Entry 3NG6 (X-ray diffraction, 2.20 A resolution); this record covers chains A and C of the 4 polymer chains in the assembly.

== Chain A (and C) ==
Molecule: Hemoglobin subunit alpha-1
Source organism: Trematomus newnesi
Notes: chain C of this document is another copy of the same molecule, construct and numbering; everything in this record applies to it too
UniProt: P45718 (HBA1_TRENE); numbering as in UniProt (aligned over 1-142)
Chain sequence (143 residues; each row starts with the number of its first residue; numbering starts at 0):
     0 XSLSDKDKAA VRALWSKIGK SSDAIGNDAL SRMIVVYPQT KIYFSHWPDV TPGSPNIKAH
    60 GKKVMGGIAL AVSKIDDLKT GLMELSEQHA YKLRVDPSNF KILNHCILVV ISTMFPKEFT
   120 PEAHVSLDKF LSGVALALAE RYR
Modified residues: ACE (acetyl group) at position 0
Differences from the reference sequence: acetylation (0)
Ion coordination: heme Fe: H59, H88
Residues lining bound ligands: heme (HEM): M32, Y42, F43, H45, H59, K62, V63, G66, I67, L84, Q87, H88, K91, L92, V94, N98, F99, L102, I106, L137

== Interface between chain A and chain C ==
Residue-residue contacts (14):
  ACE_0(A) - L135(C)
  ACE_0(A) - E139(C)
  S1(A) - K78(C)
  S1(A) - E139(C)  hydrogen bond
  K78(A) - S1(C)  hydrogen bond
  V124(A) - R142(C)
  D127(A) - R142(C)  salt bridge
  K128(A) - R142(C)  hydrogen bond (side chain-backbone)
  L135(A) - ACE_0(C)
  L135(A) - L135(C)  hydrophobic
  E139(A) - ACE_0(C)
  E139(A) - S1(C)  hydrogen bond (side chain-backbone)
  R142(A) - D127(C)  salt bridge
  R142(A) - K128(C)  hydrogen bond (backbone-side chain)
Other interface residues (no listed pair), chain C (9 interface residues in all): V124

== In short ==
Chain A and chain C each contribute 9 residues to their interface, with 5 hydrogen bonds and 2 salt bridges.
Among the polar pairs are D127(A)-R142(C), S1(A)-E139(C) and K78(A)-S1(C). Bound to chain A: heme. H59(A) and
H88(A) form the heme Fe site.
Chain A and chain C are both Hemoglobin subunit alpha-1 (Trematomus newnesi); the structure, The crystal
structure of hemoglobin I from Trematomus newnesi in deoxygenated state obtained through an
oxidation/reduction ..., was determined by X-ray diffraction (same publication as 3NFE).
